PDB entry 7B2Q | electron microscopy, 3.76 A resolution | chains B and C of the 4 polymer chains in the assembly

Chain B:
Molecule: Complement C4 alpha chain
From: Homo sapiens
UniProt: P0C0L4 (CO4A_HUMAN); residue numbers follow UniProt; this construct covers 680-1446
Chain sequence (767 residues; each row starts with the number of its first residue):
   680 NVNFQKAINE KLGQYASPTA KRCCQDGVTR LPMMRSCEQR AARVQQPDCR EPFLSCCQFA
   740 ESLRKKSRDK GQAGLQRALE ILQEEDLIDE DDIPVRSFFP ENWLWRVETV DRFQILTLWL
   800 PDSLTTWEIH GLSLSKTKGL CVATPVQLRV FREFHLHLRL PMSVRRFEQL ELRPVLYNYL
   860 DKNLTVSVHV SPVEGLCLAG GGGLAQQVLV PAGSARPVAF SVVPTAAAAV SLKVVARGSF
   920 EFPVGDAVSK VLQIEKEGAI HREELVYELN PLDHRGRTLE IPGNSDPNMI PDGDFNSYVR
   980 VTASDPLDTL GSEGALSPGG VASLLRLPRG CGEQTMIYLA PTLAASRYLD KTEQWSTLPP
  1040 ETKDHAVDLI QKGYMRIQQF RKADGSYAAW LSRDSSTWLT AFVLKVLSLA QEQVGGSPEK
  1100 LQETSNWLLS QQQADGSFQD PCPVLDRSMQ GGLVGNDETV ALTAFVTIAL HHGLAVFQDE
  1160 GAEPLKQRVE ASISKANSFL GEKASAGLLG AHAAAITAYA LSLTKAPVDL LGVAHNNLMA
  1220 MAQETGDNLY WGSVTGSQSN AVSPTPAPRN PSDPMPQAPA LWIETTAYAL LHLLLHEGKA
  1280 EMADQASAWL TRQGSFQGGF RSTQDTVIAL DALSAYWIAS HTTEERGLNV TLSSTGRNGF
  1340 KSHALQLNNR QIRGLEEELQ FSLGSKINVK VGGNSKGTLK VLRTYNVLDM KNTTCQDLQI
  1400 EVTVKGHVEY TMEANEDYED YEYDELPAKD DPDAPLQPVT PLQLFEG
Not modelled in the structure: 680-767, 951-953, 986-993, 1224-1226, 1231-1255, 1276-1277, 1349-1353, 1414-1446
Differences from the reference sequence: variant Ser1201 (Thr in P0C0L4)
Glycans and other covalent adducts: N-acetylglucosamine (NAG) linked to Asn862, Asn1328, Asn1391

Chain C:
Molecule: Complement C4 gamma chain
From: Homo sapiens
UniProt: P0C0L4 (CO4A_HUMAN); residue numbers follow UniProt; this construct covers 1454-1744
Chain sequence (291 residues; each row starts with the number of its first residue):
  1454 EAPKVVEEQE SRVHYTVCIW RNGKVGLSGM AIADVTLLSG FHALRADLEK LTSLSDRYVS
  1514 HFETEGPHVL LYFDSVPTSR ECVGFEAVQE VPVGLVQPAS ATLYDYYNPE RRCSVFYGAP
  1574 SKSRLLATLC SAEVCQCAEG KCPRQRRALE RGLQDEDGYR MKFACYYPRV EYGFQVKVLR
  1634 EDSRAAFRLF ETKITQVLHF TKDVKAAANQ MRNFLVRASC RLRLEPGKEY LIMGLDGATY
  1694 DLEGHPQYLL DSNSWIEEMP SERLCRSTRQ RAACAQLNDF LQEYGTQGCQ V
Not modelled in the structure: 1454-1464, 1594-1744
Disulfide bonds: Cys1471-Cys1535, Cys1583-Cys1588

Chain B / chain C interface:
Cross-chain cystine bridges: Cys876(B)-Cys1590(C), Cys1394(B)-Cys1566(C)
Residue-residue contacts (84; chain B residue first):
  Phe846(B) - Cys1583(C)  hydrophobic
  Phe846(B) - Cys1588(C)  hydrophobic
  Gln848(B) - Phe1569(C)
  Gln848(B) - Leu1578(C)
  Gln848(B) - Leu1579(C)
  Glu850(B) - Ser1553(C)  hydrogen bond
  Cys876(B) - Cys1590(C)  disulfide
  Leu877(B) - Glu1592(C)
  Ala878(B) - Val1549(C)
  Ala878(B) - Gln1550(C)
  Ala878(B) - Leu1579(C)  hydrophobic
  Gly880(B) - Glu1592(C)
  Leu883(B) - Leu1548(C)
  Ala884(B) - Gly1547(C)
  Gln885(B) - Ser1492(C)  hydrogen bond
  Gln885(B) - Val1546(C)
  Gln885(B) - Gly1547(C)  hydrogen bond (side chain-backbone)
  Gln886(B) - Val1544(C)
  Leu888(B) - Glu1543(C)
  Arg895(B) - Gly1519(C)
  Arg895(B) - Pro1520(C)
  Pro896(B) - Pro1520(C)
  Ala898(B) - Gln1550(C)  hydrogen bond (backbone-side chain)
  Phe899(B) - Leu1548(C)  hydrophobic
  Phe899(B) - Gln1550(C)
  Ser900(B) - Gln1550(C)
  Ser900(B) - Pro1551(C)  hydrogen bond (side chain-backbone)
  Ser900(B) - Phe1569(C)
  Thr904(B) - Cys1588(C)
  Cys1394(B) - Cys1566(C)  disulfide
  Gln1395(B) - Asn1475(C)  hydrogen bond (backbone-side chain)
  Asp1396(B) - Trp1473(C)
  Asp1396(B) - Arg1474(C)
  Asp1396(B) - Asn1475(C)  hydrogen bond (backbone-side chain)
  Asp1396(B) - Leu1480(C)
  Leu1397(B) - Trp1473(C)
  Leu1397(B) - Leu1480(C)  hydrophobic
  Leu1397(B) - Leu1556(C)  hydrophobic
  Leu1397(B) - Cys1566(C)  hydrogen bond (backbone-side chain)
  Gln1398(B) - Cys1471(C)
  Gln1398(B) - Ile1472(C)
  Gln1398(B) - Trp1473(C)  hydrogen bond (backbone-backbone)
  Gln1398(B) - Leu1556(C)
  Gln1398(B) - Cys1566(C)
  Ile1399(B) - Cys1471(C)
  Ile1399(B) - Ile1472(C)  hydrophobic
  Ile1399(B) - Ala1554(C)  hydrophobic
  Ile1399(B) - Thr1555(C)
  Ile1399(B) - Leu1556(C)
  Ile1399(B) - Val1568(C)
  Glu1400(B) - Thr1469(C)
  Glu1400(B) - Val1470(C)
  Glu1400(B) - Cys1471(C)  hydrogen bond (backbone-backbone)
  Glu1400(B) - Trp1473(C)
  Glu1400(B) - Arg1533(C)  salt bridge
  Val1401(B) - Tyr1468(C)  hydrophobic
  Val1401(B) - Thr1469(C)
  Val1401(B) - Tyr1570(C)  hydrophobic
  Thr1402(B) - Tyr1468(C)
  Thr1402(B) - Thr1469(C)
  Val1403(B) - Val1466(C)  hydrophobic
  Val1403(B) - His1467(C)
  Val1403(B) - Tyr1468(C)
  Val1403(B) - Tyr1570(C)  hydrophobic
  Val1403(B) - Gly1571(C)
  Val1403(B) - Pro1573(C)
  Lys1404(B) - Val1466(C)
  Lys1404(B) - His1467(C)  hydrogen bond (backbone-backbone)
  Gly1405(B) - Pro1573(C)
  His1406(B) - Arg1465(C)
  His1406(B) - Val1466(C)
  Val1407(B) - Val1466(C)  hydrophobic
  Val1407(B) - Phe1494(C)  hydrophobic
  Val1407(B) - Gln1542(C)
  Val1407(B) - Val1546(C)  hydrophobic
  Glu1408(B) - Gln1542(C)
  Glu1408(B) - Pro1545(C)
  Glu1408(B) - Val1546(C)
  Tyr1409(B) - Val1546(C)  hydrophobic
  Tyr1409(B) - Val1549(C)  hydrophobic
  Tyr1409(B) - Ala1572(C)
  Thr1410(B) - Pro1545(C)
  Thr1410(B) - Val1546(C)
  Thr1410(B) - Gly1547(C)
Also at the interface, not in a pair above, chain B (38 interface residues in all): Gly879, Val902, Met1411
Also at the interface, not in a pair above, chain C (51 interface residues in all): Val1478, Glu1518, Arg1564, Ser1567, Thr1581, Ala1585, Glu1586

Overview:
The interface between chain B and chain C involves 38 residues on one side and 51 on the other, with 2
disulfide bonds, 11 hydrogen bonds and 1 salt bridge. Among the polar pairs are Glu1400(B)-Arg1533(C),
Glu850(B)-Ser1553(C) and Gln885(B)-Ser1492(C).
Chain B is Complement C4 alpha chain and chain C is Complement C4 gamma chain, both from Homo sapiens; the
structure, Cryo-EM structure of complement C4b in complex with nanobody B12, was determined by electron
microscopy together with 7B2M and 7B2P from the same study.
